Entry 5M4Z (X-ray diffraction, 1.18 A resolution); this record covers chains A and B.

[Chain A (and B)]
Molecule: Thymidylate synthase
Organism: Trichinella spiralis
Notes: EC 2.1.1.45; chain B of this document is another copy of the same molecule, construct and numbering; everything in this record applies to it too
Reference sequence: Q9NDD3 (Q9NDD3_TRISP); numbering as in UniProt (aligned over 18-307)
Sequence (320 residues; numbered -12 to 307; the number before each row is that of its first residue; numbers below 1 keep their minus sign (Met-12 is residue -12)):
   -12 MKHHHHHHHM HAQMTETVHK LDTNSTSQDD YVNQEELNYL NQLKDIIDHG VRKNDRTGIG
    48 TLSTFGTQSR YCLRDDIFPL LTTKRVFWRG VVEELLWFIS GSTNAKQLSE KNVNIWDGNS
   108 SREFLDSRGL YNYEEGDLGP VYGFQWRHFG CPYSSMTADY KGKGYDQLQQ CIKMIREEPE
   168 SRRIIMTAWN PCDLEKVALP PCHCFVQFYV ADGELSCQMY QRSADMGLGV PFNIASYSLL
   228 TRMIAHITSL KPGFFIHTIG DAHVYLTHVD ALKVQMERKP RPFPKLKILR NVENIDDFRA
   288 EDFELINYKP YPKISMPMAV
Not modelled in the structure: -12 to 17, 42-44 (chain B: -12 to 17, 304-307)
Covalent attachments: compound 7K8 linked to Cys189
Differences from the reference sequence: initiating methionine (-12); expression tag (-11 to 17)
Residues lining bound ligands: 7K8 ([(2R,3S,5R)-5-[(4E)-4-hydroxyimino-2-oxidanylidene-1,3-diazinan-1-yl]-3-oxidanyl-oxolan-2-yl]methyl dihydrogen phosphate): Trp103, Tyr129, Leu186, His190, Gln208, Arg209, Ser210, Ala211, Asp212, Gly216, Asn220, His250, Tyr252
Reported in the primary citation:
  - binding site for 7K8: Arg43, Glu81, Trp103, Tyr129, Leu186, Cys189, His190
  - catalytic residues: Cys189
  - conformationally variable residues (side-chain flip): Tyr129, His190, Leu215

[Interface between chain A and chain B]
Pairs across the interface - 101 pairs, chain A then chain B:
  Val38(A) - Tyr196(B)
  Val38(A) - Ala198(B)  hydrophobic
  Val38(A) - Asp199(B)
  Lys40(A) - Glu167(B)  hydrogen bond (side chain-backbone)
  Lys40(A) - Tyr196(B)
  Lys40(A) - Val197(B)
  Thr48(A) - Arg169(B)
  Ser50(A) - Tyr196(B)  hydrogen bond
  Thr51(A) - Tyr196(B)
  Phe52(A) - Arg57(B)  hydrogen bond (backbone-side chain)
  Phe52(A) - Gln194(B)
  Phe52(A) - Tyr196(B)  hydrophobic
  Phe52(A) - Ser203(B)
  Phe52(A) - Cys204(B)
  Phe52(A) - Gln205(B)
  Phe52(A) - Ile243(B)  hydrophobic
  Gly53(A) - Gln55(B)
  Gly53(A) - Arg57(B)  hydrogen bond (backbone-side chain)
  Gly53(A) - Gln205(B)
  Thr54(A) - Gln55(B)  hydrogen bond (backbone-side chain)
  Gln55(A) - Gly53(B)
  Gln55(A) - Thr54(B)  hydrogen bond (side chain-backbone)
  Gln55(A) - Gln55(B)  hydrogen bond (backbone-side chain)
  Gln55(A) - Thr245(B)
  Arg57(A) - Phe52(B)  hydrogen bond (side chain-backbone)
  Arg57(A) - Gly53(B)  hydrogen bond (side chain-backbone)
  Phe136(A) - Asn177(B)
  Phe136(A) - Pro178(B)
  Phe136(A) - Cys179(B)
  Tyr152(A) - Pro178(B)
  Gln154(A) - Pro178(B)
  Pro166(A) - Lys40(B)
  Glu167(A) - Lys40(B)
  Glu167(A) - Asn41(B)
  Arg169(A) - Asp42(B)  salt bridge
  Arg169(A) - Thr48(B)
  Arg169(A) - Arg209(B)  hydrogen bond (backbone-side chain)
  Arg169(A) - Ser210(B)  hydrogen bond
  Arg169(A) - Asp248(B)
  Arg169(A) - His250(B)
  Arg169(A) - Tyr252(B)  hydrogen bond
  Arg170(A) - Arg43(B)
  Arg170(A) - Leu186(B)
  Arg170(A) - Pro187(B)
  Arg170(A) - Arg209(B)
  Ile172(A) - Trp176(B)
  Ile172(A) - Arg209(B)
  Thr174(A) - Trp176(B)
  Trp176(A) - Ile172(B)
  Trp176(A) - Thr174(B)
  Trp176(A) - Phe192(B)  hydrophobic
  Asn177(A) - Phe136(B)
  Pro178(A) - Phe136(B)  hydrophobic
  Pro178(A) - Tyr152(B)
  Pro178(A) - Gln154(B)
  Cys179(A) - Phe136(B)
  Leu186(A) - Arg170(B)
  Pro187(A) - Arg170(B)
  Cys191(A) - Phe192(B)  hydrophobic
  Phe192(A) - Trp176(B)  hydrophobic
  Phe192(A) - Cys191(B)  hydrophobic
  Phe192(A) - Phe192(B)  hydrophobic
  Phe192(A) - Tyr207(B)  hydrophobic
  Gln194(A) - Phe52(B)
  Gln194(A) - Tyr207(B)  hydrogen bond
  Gln194(A) - Arg209(B)  hydrogen bond (side chain-backbone)
  Gln194(A) - Gly247(B)
  Tyr196(A) - Lys40(B)
  Tyr196(A) - Ser50(B)  hydrogen bond
  Tyr196(A) - Phe52(B)  hydrophobic
  Tyr196(A) - Asp248(B)
  Val197(A) - Lys40(B)  hydrogen bond (backbone-side chain)
  Ala198(A) - Val38(B)  hydrophobic
  Asp199(A) - Val38(B)
  Ser203(A) - Phe52(B)
  Cys204(A) - Phe52(B)
  Gln205(A) - Phe52(B)
  Gln205(A) - Gly53(B)
  Gln205(A) - Tyr207(B)  hydrogen bond
  Gln205(A) - Thr245(B)
  Gln205(A) - Ile246(B)  hydrogen bond (side chain-backbone)
  Gln205(A) - Gly247(B)
  Tyr207(A) - Phe192(B)  hydrophobic
  Tyr207(A) - Gln194(B)  hydrogen bond
  Tyr207(A) - Gln205(B)  hydrogen bond
  Arg209(A) - Arg169(B)  hydrogen bond (side chain-backbone)
  Arg209(A) - Arg170(B)
  Arg209(A) - Ile172(B)
  Arg209(A) - Gln194(B)  hydrogen bond (backbone-side chain)
  Ser210(A) - Arg169(B)  hydrogen bond
  Ile243(A) - Phe52(B)  hydrophobic
  Thr245(A) - Gln55(B)
  Thr245(A) - Gln205(B)
  Thr245(A) - Thr245(B)
  Ile246(A) - Gln205(B)  hydrogen bond (backbone-side chain)
  Gly247(A) - Gln194(B)
  Gly247(A) - Gln205(B)
  Asp248(A) - Arg169(B)
  Asp248(A) - Tyr196(B)
  His250(A) - Arg169(B)
  Tyr252(A) - Arg169(B)
Also at the interface, not in a pair above, chain A (49 interface residues in all): Asn41, Gly137, Leu181, Phe195
Also at the interface, not in a pair above, chain B (51 interface residues in all): Thr51, Gly137, Ser168, Leu181, Phe195

[In short]
49 residues of chain A and 51 residues of chain B are in contact, with 24 hydrogen bonds and 1 salt bridge.
Polar pairs include Arg169(A)-Asp42(B), Lys40(A)-Glu167(B) and Ser50(A)-Tyr196(B). Compound 7K8 is covalently
linked to Cys189(A). The paper reports the catalytic residue Cys189(A); a binding site for 7K8 at Arg43(A),
Glu81(A) and Trp103(A) among others.
Both chains are Thymidylate synthase (Trichinella spiralis). Entry 5M4Z (Crystal structure of the complex of
T.spiralis thymidylate synthase with N(4)-hydroxy-2'-deoxycytidine-5'-monophosphate, crystallized in the
presence of ...) was determined by X-ray diffraction together with 6F6Z from the same study.
